PDB entry 8TVQ | electron microscopy, 4.60 A resolution (low resolution: residue-level contacts below are approximate; hydrogen-bond / salt-bridge calls are withheld) | chains B and N of the 14 polymer chains in the assembly

[Chain B]
Name: DNA-directed RNA polymerase subunit beta
From: Saccharomyces cerevisiae
Notes: EC 2.7.7.6
UniProtKB: A0A6A5Q4H2 (A0A6A5Q4H2_YEASX); residue numbers follow UniProt; this construct covers 1-1224
Sequence (1224 residues; each row starts with the number of its first residue):
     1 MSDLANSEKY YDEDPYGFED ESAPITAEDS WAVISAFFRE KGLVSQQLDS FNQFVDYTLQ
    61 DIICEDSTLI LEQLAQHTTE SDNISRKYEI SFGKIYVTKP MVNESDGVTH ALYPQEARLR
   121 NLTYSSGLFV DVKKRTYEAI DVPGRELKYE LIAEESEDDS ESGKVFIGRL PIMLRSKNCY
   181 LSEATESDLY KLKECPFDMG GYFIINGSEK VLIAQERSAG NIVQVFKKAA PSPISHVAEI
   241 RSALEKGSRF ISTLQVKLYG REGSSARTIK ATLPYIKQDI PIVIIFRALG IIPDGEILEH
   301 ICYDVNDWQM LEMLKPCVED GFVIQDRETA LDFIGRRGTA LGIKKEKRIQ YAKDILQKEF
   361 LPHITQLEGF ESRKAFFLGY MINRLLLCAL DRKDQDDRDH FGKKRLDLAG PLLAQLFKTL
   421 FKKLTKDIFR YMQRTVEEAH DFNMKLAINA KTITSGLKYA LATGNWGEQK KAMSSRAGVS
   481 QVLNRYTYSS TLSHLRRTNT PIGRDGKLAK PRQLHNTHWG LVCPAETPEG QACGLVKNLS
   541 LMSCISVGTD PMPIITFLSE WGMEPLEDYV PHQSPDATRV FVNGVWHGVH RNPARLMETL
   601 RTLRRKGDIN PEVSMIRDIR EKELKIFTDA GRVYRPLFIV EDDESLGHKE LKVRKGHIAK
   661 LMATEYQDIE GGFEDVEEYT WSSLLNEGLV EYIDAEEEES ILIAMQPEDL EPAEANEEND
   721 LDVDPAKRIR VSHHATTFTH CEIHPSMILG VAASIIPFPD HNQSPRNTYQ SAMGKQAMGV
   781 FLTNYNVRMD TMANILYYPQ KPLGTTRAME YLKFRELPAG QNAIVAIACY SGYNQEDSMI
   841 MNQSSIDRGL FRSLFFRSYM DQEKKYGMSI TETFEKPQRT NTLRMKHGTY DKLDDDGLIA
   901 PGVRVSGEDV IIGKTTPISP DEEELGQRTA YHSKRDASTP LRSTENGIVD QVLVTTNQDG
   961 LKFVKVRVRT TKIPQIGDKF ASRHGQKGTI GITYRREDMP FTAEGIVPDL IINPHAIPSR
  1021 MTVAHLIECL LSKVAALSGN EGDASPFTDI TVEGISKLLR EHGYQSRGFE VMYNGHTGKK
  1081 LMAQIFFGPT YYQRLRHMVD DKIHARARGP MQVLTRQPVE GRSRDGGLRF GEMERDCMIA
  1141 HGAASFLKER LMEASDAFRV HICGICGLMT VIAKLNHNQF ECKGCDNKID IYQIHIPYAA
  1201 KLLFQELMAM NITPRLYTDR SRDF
Disordered / not traced: 1-19, 73-86, 140-161, 244-251, 340-346, 436-441, 468-475, 503-513, 673-676, 717-735, 880-944
Ion coordination: Zn2+: Cys1163, Cys1166, Cys1185

[Chain N]
Molecule: NTS (47-nt DNA)
Sequence (47 nucleotides; row label = number of the first residue in the row):
     1 CTAGTTGATC TCATATTTCA TTCCTACTCA GGAGAAGGAG CAGAGCG
Disordered / not traced: 47

[Chain B / chain N interface]
Residue-residue contacts (10):
  Arg217(B) - DC29(N)
  Ser218(B) - DC29(N)
  Arg241(B) - DT28(N)
  Thr253(B) - DT28(N)
  Arg398(B) - DA30(N)
  Arg398(B) - DG31(N)
  Arg476(B) - DC29(N)
  Pro501(B) - DC29(N)
  Ile502(B) - DC29(N)
  Ile502(B) - DA30(N)
Also at the interface, not in a pair above, chain B (9 interface residues in all): Ser252

[Summary]
The interface between chain B and chain N involves 9 residues on one side and 4 on the other. The Zn2+ site is
built by Cys1163(B), Cys1166(B) and Cys1185(B).
Chain B is DNA-directed RNA polymerase subunit beta (Saccharomyces cerevisiae) and chain N is NTS (47-nt DNA);
the structure, Cryo-EM structure of CPD stalled 10-subunit Pol II in complex with Rad26, was determined by
electron microscopy together with 8TUG, 8TVP, 8TVS, 8TVV, 8TVW, 8TVX and 8TVY from the same study.
